PDB entry 8EJO | X-ray diffraction, 2.67 A resolution | chains B and D of the 4 polymer chains in the assembly

Chain B:
Name: Homeobox domain-containing protein
From: Ornithorhynchus anatinus
UniProt: A0A6I8NF41 (A0A6I8NF41_ORNAN); residues 17-85 here correspond to UniProt positions 43-111 (UniProt number = residue number + 26)
Amino-acid sequence (71 residues; each row starts with the number of its first residue):
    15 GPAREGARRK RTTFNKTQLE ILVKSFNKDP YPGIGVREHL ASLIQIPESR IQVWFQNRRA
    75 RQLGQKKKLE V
Disordered / not traced: 15-20, 77-85
Differences from the reference sequence: expression tag (15-16)
From the paper describing this entry:
  - binding site for the 17-nt DNA strand (chain D): Arg75

Chain D:
Molecule: 17-nt DNA strand
Sequence (17 nucleotides; row label = number of the first residue in the row):
     1 TGTTGATTAG ATTACGC

Chain B / chain D interface:
Residue-residue contacts (22):
  Arg22(B) with DG5(D), base contact; DA6(D), base contact; DT7(D), sugar contact
  Arg23(B) with DA6(D), phosphate contact; DT7(D), salt bridge to the phosphate
  Lys24(B) with DA6(D), phosphate contact
  Arg25(B) with DT3(D), base contact; DT4(D), hydrogen bond to the base; DG5(D), hydrogen bond to the sugar
  Thr26(B) with DG5(D), hydrogen bond to the phosphate; DA6(D), hydrogen bond to the phosphate
  Phe28(B) with DG5(D), sugar contact
  Arg64(B) with DA6(D), salt bridge to the phosphate; DT7(D), salt bridge to the phosphate
  Val67(B) with DA6(D), phosphate contact; DT7(D), base contact
  Trp68(B) with DG5(D), phosphate contact
  Asn71(B) with DG5(D), base contact; DA6(D), hydrogen bond to the base
  Arg75(B) with DT4(D), sugar contact; DG5(D), hydrogen bond to the base; DA6(D), base contact
Other interface residues (no listed pair), chain B (12 interface residues in all): Leu33

Overview:
Chain B and chain D form an interface of 12 and 5 residues respectively, with 6 hydrogen bonds and 3 salt
bridges. Among the polar pairs are Arg25(B)-DT4(D), Asn71(B)-DA6(D) and Arg75(B)-DG5(D). The paper reports a
binding site for the 17-nt DNA strand (chain D) at Arg75(B).
Chain B is Homeobox domain-containing protein (Ornithorhynchus anatinus) and chain D is a 17-nt DNA strand;
the structure, Crystal structure of the homeodomain of Platypus sDUX in complex with DNA, was determined by
X-ray diffraction together with 8EJP from the same study.
